PDB entry 3J98 | electron microscopy, 8.40 A resolution (very low resolution: no residue pairs are listed; an interface is given only as per-side residue counts) | chains B and C of the 13 polymer chains in the assembly

[Chain B (and C)]
Protein: Vesicle-fusing ATPase
Organism: Cricetulus griseus
Notes: EC 3.6.4.6; chain C of this document is another copy of the same molecule, construct and numbering; everything in this record applies to it too
UniProt: P18708 (NSF_CRIGR); numbering as in UniProt (aligned over 1-744)
Amino-acid sequence (747 residues; each row starts with the number of its first residue; numbers below 1 keep their minus sign (Gly-2 is residue -2)):
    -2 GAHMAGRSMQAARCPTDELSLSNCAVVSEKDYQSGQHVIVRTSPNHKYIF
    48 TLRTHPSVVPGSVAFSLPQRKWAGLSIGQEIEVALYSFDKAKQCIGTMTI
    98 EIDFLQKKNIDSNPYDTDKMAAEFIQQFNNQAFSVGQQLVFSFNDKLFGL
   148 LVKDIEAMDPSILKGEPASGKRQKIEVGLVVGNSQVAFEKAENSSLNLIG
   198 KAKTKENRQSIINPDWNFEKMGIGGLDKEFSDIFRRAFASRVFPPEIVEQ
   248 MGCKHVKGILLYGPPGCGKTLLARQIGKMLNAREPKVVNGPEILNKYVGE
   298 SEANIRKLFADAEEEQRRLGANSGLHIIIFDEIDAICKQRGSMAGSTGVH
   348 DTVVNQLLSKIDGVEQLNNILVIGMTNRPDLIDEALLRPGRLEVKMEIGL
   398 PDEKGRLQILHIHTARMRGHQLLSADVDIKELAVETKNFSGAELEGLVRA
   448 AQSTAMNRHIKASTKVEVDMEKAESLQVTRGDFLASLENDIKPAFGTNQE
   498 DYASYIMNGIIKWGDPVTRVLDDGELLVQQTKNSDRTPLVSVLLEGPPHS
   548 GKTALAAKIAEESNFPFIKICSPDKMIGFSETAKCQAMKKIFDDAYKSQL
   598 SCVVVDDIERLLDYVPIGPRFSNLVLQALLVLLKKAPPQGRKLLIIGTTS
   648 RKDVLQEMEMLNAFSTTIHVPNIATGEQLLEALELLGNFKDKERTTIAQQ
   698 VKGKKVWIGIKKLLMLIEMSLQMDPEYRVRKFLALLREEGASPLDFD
Unresolved in the structure: -2 to 0, 156-168, 202-216, 331-346, 458-479, 738-744 (chain C: -2 to 0, 156-168, 202-216, 335-346, 458-478, 738-744)
Construct notes: expression tag (-2 to 0)
Curated features (UniProtKB/Swiss-Prot):
  - binding site (ATP): Asn505 to Trp510, Pro545 to Leu552
  - binding site (Mg(2+)): Thr550
  - modified residue: Lys105 (N6-acetyllysine), Ser207 (Phosphoserine), Tyr259 (Phosphotyrosine), Ser569 (Phosphoserine)

[Interface between chain B and chain C]
At this resolution (8 A) residue pairs are not listed: 51 residues of chain B and 57 of chain C lie at the interface.

[Summary]
Chain B and chain C form an interface of 51 and 57 residues respectively. Curated annotation (UniProt) lists
14 ATP-binding residues and Mg2+-binding residue Thr550(B) on chain B.
Both chains are Vesicle-fusing ATPase (Cricetulus griseus). Entry 3J98 (Structure of 20S supercomplex) was
determined by electron microscopy (same publication as 3J94, 3J95, 3J96, 3J97 and 3J99).
